Entry 8T9O (X-ray diffraction, 2.70 A resolution); this record covers chains A and C of the 6 polymer chains in the assembly.

# Chain A
Protein: Tautomerase beta subunit
UniProtKB: J2M343 (J2M343_9BURK); residues 1-71 here correspond to UniProt positions 2-72 (UniProt number = residue number + 1)
Amino-acid sequence (71 residues; each row starts with the number of its first residue):
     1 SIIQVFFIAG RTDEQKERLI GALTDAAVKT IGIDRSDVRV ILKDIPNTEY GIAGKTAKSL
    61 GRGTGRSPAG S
Disordered / not traced: 63-71
Reported in the primary citation:
  - catalytic residues: R11
  - mutagenesis - R11A (760-fold), R62A (16-fold): decreased catalytic activity

# Chain C
Protein: Tautomerase alpha subunit
UniProtKB: J3DHL6 (J3DHL6_9BURK); residues 1-67 here correspond to UniProt positions 2-68 (UniProt number = residue number + 1)
Amino-acid sequence (67 residues; row label = number of the first residue in the row):
     1 PNIEMFVVEG LSDQQKEKLI DALTAATVEA IDAPADSIRV WLSEIPAKQF GIAGKSVAAI
    61 EAARKNK
Disordered / not traced: 60-67
Reported in the primary citation:
  - catalytic residues: P1
  - mutagenesis - P1A (115-fold), R39A (19-fold): decreased catalytic activity
  - mutagenesis - L11Y: unchanged catalytic activity

# Chain A / chain C interface
Pairs across the interface (38; chain A residue first):
  S1(A) with M5(C); F6(C), hydrogen bond (backbone-backbone); F50(C)
  I2(A) with E4(C); M5(C); F6(C), hydrogen bond (backbone-backbone); F50(C), hydrophobic
  I3(A) with I3(C), hydrophobic; E4(C); M5(C), hydrophobic
  Q4(A) with N2(C); I3(C); E4(C), hydrogen bond; F6(C)
  V5(A) with N2(C)
  F6(A) with P1(C); N2(C), hydrogen bond (backbone-backbone); E4(C); W41(C), hydrophobic
  R11(A) with I31(C)
  R18(A) with E29(C), hydrogen bond (side chain-backbone); A30(C)
  L19(A) with T27(C); A30(C), hydrophobic; I31(C), hydrophobic
  A22(A) with A26(C); A30(C), hydrophobic
  L23(A) with I3(C), hydrophobic; L23(C), hydrophobic; T27(C)
  A27(A) with M5(C), hydrophobic
  K29(A) with K18(C)
  T30(A) with K18(C); L19(C); A22(C)
  I31(A) with L11(C), hydrophobic; L19(C), hydrophobic
  Y50(A) with N2(C), hydrogen bond
Also at the interface, not in a pair above, chain A (19 interface residues in all): F7, Q15, A26
Also at the interface, not in a pair above, chain C (20 interface residues in all): V7, Q15

# Overview
19 residues of chain A and 20 residues of chain C are in contact; the contacts include 6 hydrogen bonds. Among
the polar pairs are Q4(A)-E4(C), R18(A)-E29(C) and Y50(A)-N2(C). From the paper: catalytic residues R11(A) and
P1(C); R11A and R62A of chain A reduce catalytic activity; 5 substitutions were tested in all.
Chain A is Tautomerase beta subunit and chain C is Tautomerase alpha subunit; the structure, Crystal structure
of CF, a heterohexamer of the 4-oxalocrotonate tautomerase (4-OT) family, was determined by X-ray diffraction,
deposited together with 8T9P and 8T9Q.
